PDB entry 5DQZ | X-ray diffraction, 2.70 A resolution | chains A and H of the 8 polymer chains in the assembly

[Chain A]
Molecule: CRISPR-associated endonuclease Cas1
From: Escherichia coli K12
Notes: EC 3.1.-.-
UniProtKB: Q46896 (CAS1_ECOLI); residues 1-305 here = UniProt positions 1-305
Chain sequence (305 residues; numbered 1 to 305; the number before each row is that of its first residue):
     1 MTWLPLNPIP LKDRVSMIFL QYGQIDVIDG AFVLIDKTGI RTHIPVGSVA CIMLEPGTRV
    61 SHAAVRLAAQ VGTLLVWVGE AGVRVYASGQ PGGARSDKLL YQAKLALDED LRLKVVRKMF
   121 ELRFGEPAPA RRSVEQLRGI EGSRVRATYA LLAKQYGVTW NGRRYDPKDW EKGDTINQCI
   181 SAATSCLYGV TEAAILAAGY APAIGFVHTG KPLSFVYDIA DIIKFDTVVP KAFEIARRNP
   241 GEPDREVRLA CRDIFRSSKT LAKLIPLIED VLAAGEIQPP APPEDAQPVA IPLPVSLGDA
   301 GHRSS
Unresolved in the structure: 1-14, 282-305
UniProt features mapped onto this chain:
  - binding site (Mg(2+)): Glu141, His208, Asp221
Reported in the primary citation:
  - binding site for the 36-nt DNA strand: Arg138, Tyr165, Trp170, His208, Lys211, Tyr217
  - specificity-determining residues: Arg138, Tyr165, Lys211
  - mutagenesis - Y165A/W170A, Y165A/Y217A: decreased binding to the 36-nt DNA strand
  - catalytic residues: Glu141, His208, Asp221
  - conformationally variable residues (loop rearrangement): Arg163 to Asp174

[Chain H]
Molecule: 36-nt DNA strand
Sequence (36 nucleotides; each row starts with the number of its first residue):
     2 TTTTTCGTAG CTGAGGCCCT CAGCTACGTT TTCTTT

[Chain A / chain H interface]
Pairs across the interface (14; chain A residue first):
  Tyr22(A) - DT6(H)  base contact
  Tyr22(A) - DC7(H)  sugar contact
  Gly23(A) - DC7(H)  hydrogen bond to the sugar
  Asp36(A) - DT6(H)  phosphate contact
  Asp36(A) - DC7(H)  phosphate contact
  Lys37(A) - DT6(H)  phosphate contact
  Lys37(A) - DC7(H)  hydrogen bond to the phosphate
  Thr38(A) - DT6(H)  sugar contact
  Arg41(A) - DT4(H)  sugar contact
  Arg41(A) - DT6(H)  sugar contact
  Gly57(A) - DC7(H)  base contact
  Gly57(A) - DG8(H)  sugar contact
  Arg59(A) - DG8(H)  salt bridge to the phosphate
  Arg59(A) - DT9(H)  salt bridge to the phosphate

[In short]
The interface between chain A and chain H involves 8 residues on one side and 5 on the other, with 2 hydrogen
bonds and 2 salt bridges. Among the polar pairs are Gly23(A)-DC7(H), Lys37(A)-DC7(H) and Arg59(A)-DG8(H). The
paper reports catalytic residues Glu141(A), His208(A) and Asp221(A); Y165A/W170A and Y165A/Y217A of chain A
reduce binding to the 36-nt DNA strand.
Chain A is CRISPR-associated endonuclease Cas1 (Escherichia coli K12) and chain H is a 36-nt DNA strand; the
structure, Crystal Structure of Cas-DNA-PAM complex, was determined by X-ray diffraction (same publication as
5DLJ, 5DQT and 5DQU).
